Entry 8EJF (electron microscopy, 3.72 A resolution); this record covers chains A and a of the 6 polymer chains in the assembly.

== Chain A ==
Name: Glycoprotein GP1
From: Lassa mammarenavirus
UniProtKB: V9VG48 (V9VG48_LASV); residues 1-259 here correspond to UniProt positions 36-294 (UniProt number = residue number + 35)
Chain sequence (259 residues; numbered 1 to 259; the number before each row is that of its first residue):
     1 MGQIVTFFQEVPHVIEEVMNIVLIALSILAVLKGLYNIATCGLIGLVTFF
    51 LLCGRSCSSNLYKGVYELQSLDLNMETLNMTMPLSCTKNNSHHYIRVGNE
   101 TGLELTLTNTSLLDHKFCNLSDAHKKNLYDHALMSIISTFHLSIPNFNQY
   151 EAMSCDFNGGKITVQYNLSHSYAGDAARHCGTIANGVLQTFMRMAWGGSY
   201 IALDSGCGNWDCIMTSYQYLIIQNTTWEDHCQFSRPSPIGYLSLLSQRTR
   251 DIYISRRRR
Disordered / not traced: 1-58, 256-259
Construct notes: engineered mutation C207 (His242 in V9VG48), R258 (Leu293 in V9VG48), R259 (Leu294 in V9VG48)
Cystine bridges: C86-C231, C118-C155, C180-C212
Covalently attached groups: glycan linked to N79, N167; N-acetylglucosamine (NAG) linked to N89, N99, N109, N119, N224
From the paper describing this entry:
  - specificity-determining residues: D114
  - mutagenesis - D114N: increased binding to 19.7E
  - conformationally variable residues (loop rearrangement): Y166 to G181

== Chain a ==
Name: Glycoprotein GP2
From: Lassa mammarenavirus
Notes: fragment: + C-terminal trimerization domain
UniProtKB: V9VG48 (V9VG48_LASV); residues 260-424 here correspond to UniProt positions 295-459 (UniProt number = residue number + 35)
Chain sequence (406 residues; each row starts with the number of its first residue):
   260 GTFTWTLSDSEGNATPGGYCLTRWMLIEAELKCFGNTAVAKCNEKHDEEF
   310 CDMLRLFDFNKQAISRLRSPAQMSIQLINKAVNALINDQLIMKNHLRDIM
   360 CIPYCNYSKYWYLNHTVTGRTSLPKCWLVSNGSYLNETHFSDDIEQQADN
   410 MITEMLQKEYMDRQGGSGGSGGSGGSGGSEKAAKAEEAARKMEELFKKHK
   460 IVAVLRANSVEEAIEKAVAVFAGGVHLIEITFTVPDADTVIKALSVLKEK
   510 GAIIGAGTVTSVEQCRKAVESGAEFIVSPHLDEEISQFCKEKGVFYMPGV
   560 MTPTELVKAMKLGHDILKLFPGEVVGPEFVKAMKGPFPNVKFVPTGGVDL
   610 DNVCEWFDAGVLAVGVGDALVEGDPDEVREKAKEFVEKIRGCTEGSLEWS
   660 HPQFEK
Disordered / not traced: 423-665
Construct notes: engineered mutation P329 (Glu364 in V9VG48), C360 (Gly395 in V9VG48)
Cystine bridges: C279-C292, C301-C310, C364-C385
Covalently attached groups: glycan linked to N365; N-acetylglucosamine (NAG) linked to N373, N390, N395

== Chain A / chain a interface ==
Cross-chain cystine bridges: C207(A)-C360(a)
Residue-residue contacts (97; chain A residue first):
  S59(A) - E396(a)
  Y62(A) - L372(a)  hydrophobic
  Y62(A) - I403(a)  hydrophobic
  Y62(A) - E404(a)
  Y62(A) - A407(a)
  K63(A) - E404(a)
  K63(A) - D408(a)  salt bridge
  K63(A) - I411(a)
  V65(A) - N373(a)
  V65(A) - H374(a)
  V65(A) - T375(a)
  V65(A) - V376(a)  hydrophobic
  Y66(A) - L372(a)  hydrophobic
  Y66(A) - N373(a)
  Y66(A) - H374(a)
  Y66(A) - M410(a)  hydrophobic
  Y66(A) - I411(a)
  Y66(A) - M414(a)
  E67(A) - Y371(a)
  E67(A) - L372(a)
  E67(A) - N373(a)  hydrogen bond (backbone-backbone)
  L68(A) - W370(a)  hydrophobic
  L68(A) - Y371(a)  hydrogen bond (backbone-backbone)
  L68(A) - I403(a)  hydrophobic
  Q69(A) - Y371(a)  hydrogen bond (backbone-side chain)
  Q69(A) - N373(a)
  S70(A) - K368(a)
  S70(A) - Y369(a)
  L71(A) - L280(a)  hydrophobic
  L71(A) - K291(a)
  L71(A) - S367(a)
  L71(A) - K368(a)
  L71(A) - Y369(a)  hydrogen bond (backbone-backbone)
  L71(A) - P383(a)  hydrophobic
  D72(A) - L285(a)
  D72(A) - I286(a)  hydrogen bond (backbone-backbone)
  D72(A) - S367(a)
  L73(A) - M284(a)
  L73(A) - I286(a)
  L73(A) - M312(a)  hydrophobic
  L73(A) - Y366(a)
  L73(A) - S367(a)  hydrogen bond (backbone-backbone)
  L73(A) - Y369(a)  hydrophobic
  N74(A) - W283(a)
  N74(A) - M284(a)  hydrogen bond (backbone-backbone)
  N74(A) - L285(a)
  N74(A) - I286(a)
  M75(A) - M312(a)  hydrophobic
  M75(A) - Y366(a)
  M75(A) - S367(a)
  T77(A) - W283(a)  hydrogen bond (side chain-backbone)
  T77(A) - F316(a)
  T77(A) - N319(a)  hydrogen bond (backbone-side chain)
  L78(A) - L315(a)  hydrophobic
  L78(A) - F316(a)  hydrophobic
  L78(A) - N319(a)
  M80(A) - I323(a)  hydrophobic
  M80(A) - S328(a)
  M80(A) - M332(a)
  T81(A) - N319(a)  hydrogen bond
  T81(A) - A322(a)
  T81(A) - I323(a)
  T81(A) - M332(a)
  T81(A) - I337(a)
  M82(A) - L315(a)  hydrophobic
  M82(A) - M332(a)
  M82(A) - I337(a)  hydrophobic
  P83(A) - M332(a)
  V97(A) - M332(a)
  H131(A) - Q331(a)  hydrogen bond (backbone-side chain)
  A132(A) - Q331(a)
  S135(A) - I334(a)
  I136(A) - I334(a)  hydrophobic
  R193(A) - M351(a)
  R193(A) - H354(a)
  W196(A) - N353(a)
  W196(A) - Y363(a)  hydrophobic
  W196(A) - C364(a)
  G197(A) - Y363(a)
  Y200(A) - G391(a)
  C207(A) - I358(a)
  C207(A) - C360(a)  disulfide
  G208(A) - I358(a)  hydrogen bond (backbone-backbone)
  G208(A) - C360(a)  hydrogen bond (backbone-side chain)
  W210(A) - I358(a)  hydrophobic
  R235(A) - I286(a)
  P238(A) - L315(a)  hydrophobic
  I239(A) - Y366(a)  hydrophobic
  Y241(A) - I334(a)
  Y241(A) - N338(a)  hydrogen bond
  L242(A) - V341(a)  hydrophobic
  S243(A) - I350(a)
  L245(A) - N338(a)
  L245(A) - V341(a)  hydrophobic
  S246(A) - I345(a)
  S246(A) - D347(a)
  Q247(A) - D347(a)  hydrogen bond
Interface residues without a listed pair, chain A (43 interface residues in all): N209, T249
Interface residues without a listed pair, chain a (56 interface residues in all): F293, F309, F318, D357, N365, W386

== Summary ==
43 residues of chain A face 56 of chain a across their interface, with 1 disulfide bond, 15 hydrogen bonds and
1 salt bridge. Among the polar pairs are K63(A)-D408(a), Q69(A)-Y371(a) and T77(A)-W283(a). From the paper:
D114N of chain A increases binding to 19.7E; the specificity determinant D114(A).
Chain A is Glycoprotein GP1 and chain a is Glycoprotein GP2, both from Lassa mammarenavirus; the structure,
Structure of lineage V Lassa virus glycoprotein complex (strain Soromba-R), was determined by electron
microscopy, deposited together with 8EJD, 8EJE, 8EJG and 8EJI.
